PDB entry 8I8B | electron microscopy, 4.31 A resolution (low resolution: residue-level contacts below are approximate; hydrogen-bond / salt-bridge calls are withheld) | chains C and D of the 14 polymer chains in the assembly

# Chain C
Protein: Viral capsid associated protein
From: Autographa californica multiple nucleopolyhedrovirus
Reference sequence: A0A0N7CTI8 (A0A0N7CTI8_9ABAC); residues 1-691 here = UniProt positions 1-691
Chain sequence (691 residues; numbered 1 to 691; the number before each row is that of its first residue):
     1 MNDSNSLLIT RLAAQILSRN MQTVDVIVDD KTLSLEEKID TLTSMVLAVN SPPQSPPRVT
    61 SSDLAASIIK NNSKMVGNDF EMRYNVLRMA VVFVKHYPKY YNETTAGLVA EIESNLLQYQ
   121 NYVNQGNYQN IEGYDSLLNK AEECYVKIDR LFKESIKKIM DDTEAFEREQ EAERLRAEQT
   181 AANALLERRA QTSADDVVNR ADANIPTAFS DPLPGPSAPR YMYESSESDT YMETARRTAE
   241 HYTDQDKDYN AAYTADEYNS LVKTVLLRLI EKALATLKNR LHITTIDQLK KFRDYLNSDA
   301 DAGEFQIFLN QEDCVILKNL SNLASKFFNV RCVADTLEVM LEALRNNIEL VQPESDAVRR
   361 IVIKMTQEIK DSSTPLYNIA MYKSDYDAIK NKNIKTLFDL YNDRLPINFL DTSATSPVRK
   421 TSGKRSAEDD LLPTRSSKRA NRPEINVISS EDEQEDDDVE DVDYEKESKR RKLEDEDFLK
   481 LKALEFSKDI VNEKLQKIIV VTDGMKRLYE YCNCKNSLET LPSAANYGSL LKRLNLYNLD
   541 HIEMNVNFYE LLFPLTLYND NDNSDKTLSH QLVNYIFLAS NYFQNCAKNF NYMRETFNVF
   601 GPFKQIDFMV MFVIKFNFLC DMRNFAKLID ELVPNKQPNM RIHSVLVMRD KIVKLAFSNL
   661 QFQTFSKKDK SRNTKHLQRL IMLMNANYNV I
Unresolved in the structure: 1-462
Disulfides: Cys512-Cys514

# Chain D
Protein: AcOrf-109 peptide
From: Autographa californica multiple nucleopolyhedrovirus
Reference sequence: A0A0N7CRZ7 (A0A0N7CRZ7_9ABAC); numbering as in UniProt (aligned over 1-390)
Chain sequence (390 residues; each row starts with the number of its first residue):
     1 MECPFQIQVC ISDRFFAFPH NLVEPQSDVG NKLIENLIVY VPTDDDRLYI DKKQFPKFNS
    61 VLVYRHEHDV NIDSRSPKKT ASATIVYWNP LVPITEIGAG ETRVFSVLLT NNLFYCNTMI
   121 VHHENPKCPI EFTYPETDMQ SACSALLKNR NGQSVPPPIK SNLRPIACEI PLSHFKELVE
   181 SNDFLLCFNL ETSTMVKILS LKRIFCIFQY RKQPARYVIN LPHEEIDNLY NKLNWERTRR
   241 LMKGDVPSNC ATVNRSSLKY IKQAQSLLGI PDYSQTVVDF VKMFQKIIFP YQLVPNVIIK
   301 LNNFDQMVSS APNKAEPYKK IRLFCKNDSI AISSSGIVPI NMPDFSPPNT FDYSDYANRT
   361 NINFVTQRVL TDGGFSSGIT VTPVKYNYYL
Unresolved in the structure: 136-159, 303-322
Disulfides: Cys3-Cys116, Cys128-Cys250

# Chain C / chain D interface
Pairs across the interface - 22 pairs, chain C then chain D:
  Arg470(C) - Glu124(D)
  Arg470(C) - Val246(D)
  Leu473(C) - Val121(D)
  Leu473(C) - His122(D)
  Glu474(C) - Glu124(D)
  Glu476(C) - Arg14(D)
  Asp477(C) - Arg14(D)
  Asp477(C) - His123(D)
  Asp477(C) - Tyr210(D)
  Leu481(C) - Tyr210(D)
  Leu481(C) - Arg211(D)
  Leu481(C) - Lys212(D)
  Leu484(C) - Phe16(D)
  Leu484(C) - Phe175(D)
  Glu485(C) - Phe175(D)
  Ser487(C) - Phe175(D)
  Glu493(C) - Lys53(D)
  Lys636(C) - Asp51(D)
  Gln637(C) - Tyr49(D)
  Gln637(C) - Ser173(D)
  Met640(C) - Ile170(D)
  His643(C) - Leu48(D)
Interface residues without a listed pair, chain C (17 interface residues in all): Lys480, Tyr549, Pro638
Interface residues without a listed pair, chain D (21 interface residues in all): Ala17, Asn125, Val179, Ile207

# In short
The interface between chain C and chain D involves 17 residues on one side and 21 on the other.
Here chain C is Viral capsid associated protein and chain D is AcOrf-109 peptide, both from Autographa
californica multiple nucleopolyhedrovirus. Entry 8I8B (Outer shell and inner layer structures of Autographa
californica multiple nucleopolyhedrovirus (AcMNPV)) was determined by electron microscopy, deposited together
with 8I8A and 8I8C.
